Entry 6H5G (X-ray diffraction, 1.04 A resolution); this record covers chain A.

== Chain A ==
Name: 3-dehydroquinate dehydratase
From: Salmonella enterica subsp. enterica serovar Typhi
Notes: EC 4.2.1.10
UniProtKB: P24670 (AROD_SALTI); residue numbers follow UniProt; this construct covers 1-252
Amino-acid sequence (252 residues; numbered 1 to 252; the number before each row is that of its first residue):
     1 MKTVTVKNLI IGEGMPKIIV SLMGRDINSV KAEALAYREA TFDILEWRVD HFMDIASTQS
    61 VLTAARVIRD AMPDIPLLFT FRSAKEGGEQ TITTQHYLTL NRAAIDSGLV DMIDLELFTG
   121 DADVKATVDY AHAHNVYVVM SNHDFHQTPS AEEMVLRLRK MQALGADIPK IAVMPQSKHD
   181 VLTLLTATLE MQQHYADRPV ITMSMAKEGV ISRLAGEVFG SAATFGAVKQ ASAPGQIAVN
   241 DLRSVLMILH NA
Covalently attached groups: compound FQZ linked to Lys-170
Residues lining bound ligands: FQZ ((1R,3S,4R,5R)-3-methyl-4,5-bis(hydroxyl)cyclohexane-1-carboxylic acid): Ser-21, Glu-46, Arg-48, Thr-80, Arg-82, Asp-114, His-143, Ala-172, Met-203, Met-205, Arg-213, Phe-225, Ser-232, Ala-233, Gln-236
Curated features (UniProtKB/Swiss-Prot):
  - active site: His-143 (Proton donor/acceptor), Lys-170 (Schiff-base intermediate with substrate)
  - binding site (3-dehydroquinate): Ser-21, Glu-46 to Arg-48, Arg-82, Arg-213, Ser-232, Gln-236
From the paper describing this entry:
  - binding site for FQZ: Lys-170
  - contacts within the chain: His-143/Lys-170
  - catalytic residues: His-143, Lys-170 (citing earlier work)

== Summary ==
Covalently linked compound FQZ: at Lys-170. Curated annotation (UniProt) lists active-site residues His-143
and Lys-170 and 8 residues binding 3-dehydroquinate. The paper reports catalytic residues His-143 and Lys-170;
a binding site for FQZ at Lys-170.
Chain A is 3-dehydroquinate dehydratase (Salmonella enterica subsp. enterica serovar Typhi); the structure,
Crystal structure of DHQ1 from Salmonella typhi covalently modified by ligand 3, was determined by X-ray
diffraction, deposited together with 6H5C, 6H5D and 6H5J.
